4OIO - chains D and G of the 8 polymer chains in the assembly; structure by X-ray diffraction, 3.10 A resolution.

Chain D:
Name: DNA-directed RNA polymerase subunit beta'
From: Thermus thermophilus
Notes: EC 2.7.7.6
Reference sequence: Q8RQE8 (RPOC_THET8); residues 1-1524 here = UniProt positions 1-1524
Chain sequence (1524 residues; row label = number of the first residue in the row):
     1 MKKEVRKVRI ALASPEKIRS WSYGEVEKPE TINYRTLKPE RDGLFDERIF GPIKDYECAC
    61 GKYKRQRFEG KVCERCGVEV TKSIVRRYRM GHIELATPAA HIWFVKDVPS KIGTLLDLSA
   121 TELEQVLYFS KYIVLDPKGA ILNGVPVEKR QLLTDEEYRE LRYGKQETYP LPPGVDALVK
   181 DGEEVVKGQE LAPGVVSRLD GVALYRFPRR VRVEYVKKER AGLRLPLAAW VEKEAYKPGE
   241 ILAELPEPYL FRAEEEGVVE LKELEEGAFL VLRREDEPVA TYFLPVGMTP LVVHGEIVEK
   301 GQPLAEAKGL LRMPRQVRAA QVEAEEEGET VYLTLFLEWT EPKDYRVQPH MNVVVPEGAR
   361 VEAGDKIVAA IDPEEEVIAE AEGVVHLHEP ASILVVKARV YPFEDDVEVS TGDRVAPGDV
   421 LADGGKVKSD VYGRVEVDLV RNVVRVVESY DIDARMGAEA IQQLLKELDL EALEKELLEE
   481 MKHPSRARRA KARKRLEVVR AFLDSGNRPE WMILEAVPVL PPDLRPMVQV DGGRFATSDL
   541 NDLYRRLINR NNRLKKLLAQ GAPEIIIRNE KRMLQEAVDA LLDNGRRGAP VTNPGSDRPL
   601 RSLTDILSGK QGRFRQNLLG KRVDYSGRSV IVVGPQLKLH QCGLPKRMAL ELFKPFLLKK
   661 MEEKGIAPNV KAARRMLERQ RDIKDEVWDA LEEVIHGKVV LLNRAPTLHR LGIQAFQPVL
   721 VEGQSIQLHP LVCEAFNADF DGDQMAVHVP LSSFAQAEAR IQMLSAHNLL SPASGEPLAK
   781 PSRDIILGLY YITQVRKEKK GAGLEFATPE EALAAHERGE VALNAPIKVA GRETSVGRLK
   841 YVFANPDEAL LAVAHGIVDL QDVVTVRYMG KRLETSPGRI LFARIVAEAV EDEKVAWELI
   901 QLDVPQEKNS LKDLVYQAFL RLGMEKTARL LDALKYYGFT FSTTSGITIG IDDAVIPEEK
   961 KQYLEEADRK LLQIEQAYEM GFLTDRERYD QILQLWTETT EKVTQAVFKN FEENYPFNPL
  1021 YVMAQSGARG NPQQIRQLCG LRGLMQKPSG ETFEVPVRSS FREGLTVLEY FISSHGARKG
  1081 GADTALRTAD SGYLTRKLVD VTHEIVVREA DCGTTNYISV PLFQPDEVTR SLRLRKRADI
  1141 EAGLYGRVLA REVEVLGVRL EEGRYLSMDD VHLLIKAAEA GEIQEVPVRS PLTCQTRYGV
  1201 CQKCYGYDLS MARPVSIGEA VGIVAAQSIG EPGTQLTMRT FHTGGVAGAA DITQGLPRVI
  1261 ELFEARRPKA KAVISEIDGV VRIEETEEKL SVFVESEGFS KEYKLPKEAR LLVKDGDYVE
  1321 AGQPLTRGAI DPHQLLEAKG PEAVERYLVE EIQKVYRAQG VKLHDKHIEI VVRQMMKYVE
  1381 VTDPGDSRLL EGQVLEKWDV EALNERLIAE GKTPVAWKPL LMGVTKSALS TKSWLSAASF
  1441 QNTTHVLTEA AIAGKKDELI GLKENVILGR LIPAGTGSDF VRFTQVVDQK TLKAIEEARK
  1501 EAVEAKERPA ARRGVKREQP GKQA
Unresolved in the structure: 1-2, 1126-1128, 1240-1253, 1499-1524
Bound ions: Zn2+ site 1: Cys58, Cys60, Cys73, Cys76; Mg2+ site 1: Asp739, Asp741, Asp743 (together with ATP); Mg2+ site 2: Asp739 (together with CMPcPP); Zn2+ site 2: Cys1112, Cys1194, Cys1201, Cys1204
Small-molecule neighbours:
  - CMPcPP (2TM; 5'-O-[(S)-hydroxy{[(S)-hydroxy(phosphonooxy)phosphoryl]methyl}phosphoryl]cytidine): Arg704, Pro706, Asn737, Asp739, Arg1029
  - ATP (adenosine-5'-triphosphate): Arg704, Ala705, Pro706, Asp739, Asp741, Gly742, Asp743

Chain G:
Molecule: 21-nt DNA strand
Sequence (21 nucleotides; row label = number of the first residue in the row):
     1 CCTGCATCCG TGAGTCGAGG G
Unresolved in the structure: 1-3, 20-21

Chain D / chain G interface:
Contacting residue pairs (23; chain D residue first):
  Arg486(D) - DG4(G)  salt bridge to the phosphate
  Arg586(D) - DG10(G)  salt bridge to the phosphate
  Arg586(D) - DT11(G)  salt bridge to the phosphate
  Lys610(D) - DG14(G)  salt bridge to the phosphate
  Lys610(D) - DT15(G)  salt bridge to the phosphate
  Arg615(D) - DA13(G)  salt bridge to the phosphate
  Arg615(D) - DT15(G)  salt bridge to the phosphate
  Arg622(D) - DG17(G)  salt bridge to the phosphate
  Arg628(D) - DC16(G)  sugar contact
  Arg628(D) - DG17(G)  sugar contact
  Ala705(D) - DT15(G)  base contact
  Ala705(D) - DC16(G)  sugar contact
  Pro706(D) - DG14(G)  base contact
  Pro706(D) - DT15(G)  base contact
  Thr1088(D) - DG14(G)  base contact
  Ala1089(D) - DA13(G)  phosphate contact
  Ala1089(D) - DG14(G)  base contact
  Gly1092(D) - DG14(G)  sugar contact
  Tyr1093(D) - DG12(G)  phosphate contact
  Tyr1093(D) - DA13(G)  sugar contact
  Tyr1093(D) - DG14(G)  sugar contact
  Gln1441(D) - DG12(G)  sugar contact
  Asn1442(D) - DG12(G)  hydrogen bond to the phosphate
Also at the interface, not in a pair above, chain D (16 interface residues in all): Arg1096, Thr1443

Overview:
16 residues of chain D and 9 residues of chain G are in contact, with 1 hydrogen bond and 8 salt bridges.
Polar pairs include Asn1442(D)-DG12(G), Arg486(D)-DG4(G) and Arg586(D)-DG10(G). Ligands of chain D: ATP and
CMPcPP.
Chain D is DNA-directed RNA polymerase subunit beta' (Thermus thermophilus) and chain G is a 21-nt DNA strand;
the structure, Crystal structure of Thermus thermophilus pre-insertion substrate complex for de novo
transcription initiation, was determined by X-ray diffraction, deposited together with 4MQ9, 4OIN, 4OIP, 4OIQ
and 4OIR.
